PDB entry 1O8S | X-ray diffraction, 1.15 A resolution | chain A

== Chain A ==
Name: Putative endo-xylanase
Source organism: Clostridium stercorarium
Notes: EC 3.2.1.8; fragment: carbohydrate-binding domain, residues 273-417
UniProt: Q93AQ5 (Q93AQ5); residues 7-151 here correspond to UniProt positions 273-417 (UniProt number = residue number + 266)
Amino-acid sequence (168 residues; each row starts with the number of its first residue; numbers below 1 keep their minus sign (Met-16 is residue -16)):
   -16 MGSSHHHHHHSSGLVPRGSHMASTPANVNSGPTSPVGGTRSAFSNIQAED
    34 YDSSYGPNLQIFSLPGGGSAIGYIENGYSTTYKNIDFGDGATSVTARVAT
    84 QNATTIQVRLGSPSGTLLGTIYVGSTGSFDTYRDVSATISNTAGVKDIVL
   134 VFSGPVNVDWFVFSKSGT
Unresolved in the structure: -16 to 18, 151
Ion coordination: Ca2+: Gln30, Glu32, Ser52, Asp142

== Overview ==
Gln30, Glu32, Ser52 and Asp142 form the Ca2+ site.
Chain A is Putative endo-xylanase (Clostridium stercorarium); the structure, Structure of CsCBM6-3 from
Clostridium stercorarium in complex with cellobiose, was determined by X-ray diffraction, deposited together
with 1NAE, 1O8P and 1OD3.
